5IO5 - chain A; structure by X-ray diffraction, 2.85 A resolution.

[Chain A]
Molecule: Beta-lactoglobulin
Organism: Bos taurus
Reference sequence: P02754 (LACB_BOVIN); residues 1-162 here correspond to UniProt positions 17-178 (UniProt number = residue number + 16)
Sequence (162 residues; row label = number of the first residue in the row):
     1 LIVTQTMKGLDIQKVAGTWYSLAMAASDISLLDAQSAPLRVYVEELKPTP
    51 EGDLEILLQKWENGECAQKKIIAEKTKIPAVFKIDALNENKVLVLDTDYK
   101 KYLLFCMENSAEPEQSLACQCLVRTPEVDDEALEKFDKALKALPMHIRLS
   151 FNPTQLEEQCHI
Disulfides: Cys66-Cys160, Cys106-Cys119

[Overview]
Chain A is Beta-lactoglobulin (Bos taurus); the structure, Unliganded form of bovine beta-lactoglobulin,
ambient pressure, was determined by X-ray diffraction (same publication as 5IO6 and 5IO7).
